Entry 6UTJ (electron microscopy, 2.90 A resolution); this record covers chains M and f of the 35 polymer chains in the assembly.

# Chain M
Molecule: Proteasome subunit beta
From: Thermoplasma acidophilum
Notes: EC 3.4.25.1
UniProtKB: P28061 (PSB_THEAC); residues 1-203 here correspond to UniProt positions 9-211 (UniProt number = residue number + 8)
Chain sequence (203 residues; each row starts with the number of its first residue):
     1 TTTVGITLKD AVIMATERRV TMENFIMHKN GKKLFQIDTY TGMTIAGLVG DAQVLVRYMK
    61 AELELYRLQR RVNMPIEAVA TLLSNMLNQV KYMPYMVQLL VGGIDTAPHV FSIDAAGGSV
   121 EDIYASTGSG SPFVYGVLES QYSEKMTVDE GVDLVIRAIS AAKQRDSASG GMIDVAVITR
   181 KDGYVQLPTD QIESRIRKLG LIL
Swiss-Prot annotation at these positions:
  - active site: Thr1 (Nucleophile)

# Chain f
Molecule: Proteasome subunit alpha
From: Thermoplasma acidophilum
Notes: EC 3.4.25.1
UniProtKB: P25156 (PSA_THEAC); residue numbers follow UniProt; this construct covers 8-233
Chain sequence (226 residues; each row starts with the number of its first residue):
     8 YDRAITVFSP DGRLFQVEYA REAVKKGSTA LGMKFANGVL LISDKKVRSR LIEQNSIEAI
    68 QLIDDYVAAV TSGLVADARV LVDFARISAQ QEKVTYGSLV NIENLVKRVA DQMQQYTQYG
   128 GVRPYGVSLI FAGIDQIGPR LFDCDPAGTI NEYKATAIGS GKDAVVSFLE REYKENLPEK
   188 EAVTLGIKAL KSSLEEGEEL KAPEIASITV GNKYRIYDQE EVKKFL
Construct notes: engineered mutation Ala66 (Lys in P25156)

# Chain M / chain f interface
Contacting residue pairs - 18 pairs, chain M then chain f:
  Arg57(M) - Val101(f)
  Ala61(M) - Gln97(f)
  Ala61(M) - Val101(f)  hydrophobic
  Glu64(M) - Asp71(f)
  Glu64(M) - Asp72(f)
  Glu64(M) - Gln97(f)
  Glu64(M) - Lys100(f)  salt bridge
  Leu65(M) - Arg93(f)
  Leu65(M) - Ile94(f)  hydrophobic
  Leu65(M) - Gln97(f)
  Arg67(M) - Asp72(f)  salt bridge
  Leu68(M) - Ile70(f)
  Leu68(M) - Asp71(f)
  Leu68(M) - Asp72(f)
  Leu68(M) - Gln97(f)
  Gln69(M) - Arg93(f)
  Arg71(M) - Ser63(f)
  Arg71(M) - Glu65(f)
Interface residues without a listed pair, chain M (9 interface residues in all): Lys60
Interface residues without a listed pair, chain f (12 interface residues in all): Leu69, Asp90

# Overview
9 residues of chain M face 12 of chain f across their interface, with 2 salt bridges. Among the polar pairs
are Glu64(M)-Lys100(f) and Arg67(M)-Asp72(f). Curated annotation (UniProt) lists active-site residue Thr1(M)
on chain M.
Here chain M is Proteasome subunit beta and chain f is Proteasome subunit alpha, both from Thermoplasma
acidophilum. Entry 6UTJ (Allosteric couple between alpha rings of the 20S proteasome. 20S proteasome singly
capped by PA26/E102A, C-terminus ...) was determined by electron microscopy, deposited together with 6UTF,
6UTG, 6UTH and 6UTI.
